Entry 2IND (X-ray diffraction, 2.20 A resolution); this record covers chains A and C of the 3 polymer chains in the assembly.

[Chain A]
Name: Toluene, o-xylene monooxygenase oxygenase subunit
From: Pseudomonas stutzeri
Reference sequence: O87798 (O87798_PSEST); residues 2-492 here = UniProt positions 2-492
Sequence (491 residues; each row starts with the number of its first residue):
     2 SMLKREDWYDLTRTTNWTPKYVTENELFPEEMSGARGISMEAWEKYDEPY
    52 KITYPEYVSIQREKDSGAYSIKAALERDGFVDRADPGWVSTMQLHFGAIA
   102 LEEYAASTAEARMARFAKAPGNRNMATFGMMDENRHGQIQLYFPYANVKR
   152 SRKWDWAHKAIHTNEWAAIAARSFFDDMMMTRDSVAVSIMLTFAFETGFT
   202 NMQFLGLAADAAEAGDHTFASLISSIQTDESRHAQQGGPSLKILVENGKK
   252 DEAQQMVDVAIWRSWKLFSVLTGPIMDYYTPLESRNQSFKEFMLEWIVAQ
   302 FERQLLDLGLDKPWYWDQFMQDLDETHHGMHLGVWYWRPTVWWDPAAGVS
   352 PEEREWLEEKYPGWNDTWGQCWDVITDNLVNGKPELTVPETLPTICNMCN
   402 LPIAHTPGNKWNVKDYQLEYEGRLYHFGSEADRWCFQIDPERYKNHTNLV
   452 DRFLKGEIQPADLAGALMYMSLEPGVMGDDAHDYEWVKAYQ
Metal / ion sites: Mn2+ site 1: Glu104, Glu134, His137, Glu231; Mn2+ site 2: Glu134, Glu197, Glu231, His234
From the paper describing this entry:
  - Mn2+ coordination: Glu231
  - conformationally variable residues (side-chain flip): Asn202, Gln228, Glu231, Ser232, Arg233

[Chain C]
Name: TouB protein
From: Pseudomonas stutzeri
Reference sequence: O87799 (O87799_PSEST); residue numbers follow UniProt; this construct covers 3-85
Sequence (83 residues; each row starts with the number of its first residue):
     3 TFPIMSNFERDFVIQLVPVDTEDTMDQVAEKCAYHSINRRVHPQPEKILR
    53 VRRHEDGTLFPRGMIVSDAGLRPTETLDIIFMD

[Interface between chain A and chain C]
Contacting residue pairs (72; chain A residue first):
  Gly330(A) - Phe14(C)
  Leu333(A) - Phe14(C)  hydrophobic
  Gly334(A) - Phe14(C)
  Tyr337(A) - Arg41(C)  hydrogen bond
  Tyr337(A) - Arg42(C)
  Trp338(A) - Gln17(C)
  Trp369(A) - Phe14(C)  hydrophobic
  Cys372(A) - Arg42(C)
  Val375(A) - Asn40(C)
  Val375(A) - Arg41(C)
  Val375(A) - Arg42(C)
  Val375(A) - Val43(C)
  Val375(A) - His44(C)
  Ile376(A) - Arg41(C)
  Asn379(A) - Asn40(C)
  Glu386(A) - Arg41(C)
  Leu387(A) - Asn40(C)
  Leu387(A) - Arg41(C)
  Val389(A) - Arg41(C)  hydrogen bond (backbone-side chain)
  Glu391(A) - Tyr36(C)  hydrogen bond
  Glu391(A) - His37(C)
  Glu391(A) - Arg41(C)  salt bridge
  Thr392(A) - Gln17(C)
  Thr392(A) - Leu18(C)  hydrogen bond (side chain-backbone)
  Thr392(A) - His37(C)
  Leu393(A) - Gln17(C)
  Leu393(A) - Leu18(C)  hydrogen bond (backbone-backbone)
  Pro394(A) - Ile16(C)
  Pro394(A) - Gln17(C)
  Thr395(A) - Met7(C)  hydrogen bond
  Thr395(A) - Ile16(C)  hydrogen bond (backbone-backbone)
  Thr395(A) - Gln17(C)  hydrogen bond (side chain-backbone)
  Thr395(A) - Leu18(C)
  Ile404(A) - Val15(C)
  Ile404(A) - Ile16(C)  hydrogen bond (backbone-backbone)
  Ala405(A) - Phe14(C)
  Ala405(A) - Val15(C)  hydrophobic
  His406(A) - Phe14(C)  hydrogen bond (backbone-backbone)
  Pro408(A) - Arg12(C)
  Pro408(A) - Asp13(C)
  Pro408(A) - Phe14(C)  hydrophobic
  Gly409(A) - Arg12(C)  hydrogen bond (backbone-backbone)
  Asn410(A) - Arg12(C)
  Trp412(A) - Asn9(C)
  Trp412(A) - Phe10(C)  hydrogen bond (side chain-backbone)
  Trp412(A) - Glu11(C)
  Trp412(A) - Arg12(C)
  Trp412(A) - Asp13(C)  hydrogen bond (side chain-backbone)
  Val414(A) - Asn9(C)  hydrogen bond (backbone-side chain)
  Val414(A) - Asp13(C)
  Val414(A) - Phe14(C)
  Val414(A) - Ile16(C)  hydrophobic
  Val414(A) - His56(C)
  Lys415(A) - Ile16(C)
  Lys415(A) - His56(C)
  Asp416(A) - Ile16(C)
  Asp416(A) - His56(C)  hydrogen bond (backbone-side chain)
  Asp416(A) - Thr78(C)  hydrogen bond
  Gln418(A) - Glu57(C)
  Gln418(A) - Glu77(C)
  Gln418(A) - Thr78(C)  hydrogen bond
  Glu420(A) - Arg74(C)  salt bridge
  Leu425(A) - Arg74(C)
  Leu425(A) - Pro75(C)
  Leu425(A) - Thr76(C)
  Leu425(A) - Glu77(C)
  His427(A) - Met7(C)
  His427(A) - Thr76(C)  hydrogen bond (side chain-backbone)
  His427(A) - Thr78(C)
  Phe454(A) - Leu18(C)  hydrophobic
  Leu455(A) - Leu18(C)  hydrophobic
  Leu455(A) - Thr76(C)
Also at the interface, not in a pair above, chain A (39 interface residues in all): Gln371, Asp374, Pro403, Thr407, Val451
Also at the interface, not in a pair above, chain C (28 interface residues in all): Pro5, Asp80, Ile82

[Overview]
The interface between chain A and chain C involves 39 residues on one side and 28 on the other, with 18
hydrogen bonds and 2 salt bridges. Polar contacts include Glu391(A)-Arg41(C), Glu420(A)-Arg74(C) and
Tyr337(A)-Arg41(C). The paper reports Mn2+ coordination by Glu231(A); conformational variability at Asn202(A),
Gln228(A) and Glu231(A) among others.
Chain A is Toluene, o-xylene monooxygenase oxygenase subunit and chain C is TouB protein, both from
Pseudomonas stutzeri; the structure, Mn(II) Reconstituted Toluene/o-xylene Monooxygenase Hydroxylase X-ray
Crystal Structure, was determined by X-ray diffraction (same publication as 2INC).
